Entry 1DGP (X-ray diffraction, 2.80 A resolution); this record covers chain A.

# Chain A
Protein: Aristolochene synthase
Source organism: Penicillium roqueforti
Notes: EC 4.1.99.7
UniProtKB: Q03471 (ARIS_PENRO); the construct has insertions or renumbered stretches relative to UniProt, so the offset changes along the chain: 40-255 = UniProt 40-255; 265-338 = UniProt 266-339
Sequence (300 residues; each row starts with the number of its first residue; note: 9 numbers in that range are skipped by the numbering (no residue carries them; nothing is unmodelled there); a row labelled like 255A-255J holds insertion residues (255A, then the next letters in order)):
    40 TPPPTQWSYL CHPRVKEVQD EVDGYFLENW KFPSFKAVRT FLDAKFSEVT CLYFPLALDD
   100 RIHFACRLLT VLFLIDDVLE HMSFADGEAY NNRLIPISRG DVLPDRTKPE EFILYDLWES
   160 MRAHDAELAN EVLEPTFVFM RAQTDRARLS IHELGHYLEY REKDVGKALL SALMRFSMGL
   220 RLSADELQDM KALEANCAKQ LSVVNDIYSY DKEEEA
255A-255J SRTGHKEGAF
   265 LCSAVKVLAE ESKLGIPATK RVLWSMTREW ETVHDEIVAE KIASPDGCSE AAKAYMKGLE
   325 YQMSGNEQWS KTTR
Disordered / not traced: 255A-255J
Curated features (UniProtKB/Swiss-Prot):
  - binding site (Mg(2+)): Asp115, Asn244, Ser248, Glu252
  - site (Important for catalytic activity): Tyr92, Phe112, Phe178, Trp333
Residues lining bound ligands: trans,trans-Farnesol / cis,cis-Farnesol: Val88, Tyr92, Leu108, Phe112, Phe178, Tyr196, Arg200, Gly205, Lys206, Leu208, Leu209, Leu240, Ser241, Asn244, Asp245, Asn330, Trp333
What the authors report for this chain:
  - catalytic residues: Tyr92, Phe112, Phe178, Trp333 (proposed by the authors, not directly observed)
  - specificity-determining residues: Phe112, Phe178 (proposed by the authors, not directly observed)

# Overview
Ligands of chain A: trans,trans-Farnesol / cis,cis-Farnesol. From UniProt: 4 Mg2+-binding residues. The paper
reports catalytic residues Tyr92, Phe112 and Phe178 among others; specificity determinants Phe112 and Phe178.
Chain A is Aristolochene synthase (Penicillium roqueforti); the structure, Aristolochene synthase farnesol
complex, was determined by X-ray diffraction together with 1DI1 from the same study.
